7TMQ - chains K and L of the 15 polymer chains in the assembly; structure by electron microscopy, 3.30 A resolution.

== Chain K ==
Name: V-type proton ATPase subunit E
From: Saccharomyces cerevisiae
UniProtKB: A0A6A5Q7Y8 (A0A6A5Q7Y8_YEASX); residue numbers follow UniProt; this construct covers 1-233
Amino-acid sequence (233 residues; each row starts with the number of its first residue):
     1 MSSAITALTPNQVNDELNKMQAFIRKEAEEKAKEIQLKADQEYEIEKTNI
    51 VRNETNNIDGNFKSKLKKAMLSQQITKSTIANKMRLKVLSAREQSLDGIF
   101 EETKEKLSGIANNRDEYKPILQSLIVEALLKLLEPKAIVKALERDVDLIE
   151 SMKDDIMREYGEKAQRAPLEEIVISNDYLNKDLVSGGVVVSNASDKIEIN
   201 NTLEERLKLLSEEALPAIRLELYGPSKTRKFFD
Not modelled in the structure: 1-26, 233

== Chain L ==
Name: V-type proton ATPase subunit G
From: Saccharomyces cerevisiae
UniProtKB: A0A6L0ZI53 (A0A6L0ZI53_YEASX); numbering as in UniProt (aligned over 1-114)
Amino-acid sequence (114 residues; row label = number of the first residue in the row):
     1 MSQKNGIATLLQAEKEAHEIVSKARKYRQDKLKQAKTDAAKEIDSYKIQK
    51 DKELKEFEQKNAGGVGELEKKAEAGVQGELAEIKKIAEKKKDDVVKILIE
   101 TVIKPSAEVHINAL
Not modelled in the structure: 1-24, 113-114

== Interface between chain K and chain L ==
Residue-residue contacts (51; chain K residue first):
  Glu29(K) - Arg25(L)  hydrogen bond (backbone-backbone)
  Lys33(K) - Arg25(L)
  Lys33(K) - Arg28(L)
  Gln36(K) - Gln29(L)
  Leu37(K) - Leu32(L)  hydrophobic
  Asp40(K) - Leu32(L)
  Asp40(K) - Lys33(L)
  Asp40(K) - Lys36(L)
  Glu44(K) - Lys36(L)
  Glu44(K) - Ala39(L)
  Lys47(K) - Ala40(L)
  Thr48(K) - Ile43(L)
  Val51(K) - Ile43(L)  hydrophobic
  Val51(K) - Asp44(L)
  Val51(K) - Lys47(L)
  Thr55(K) - Lys47(L)
  Ile58(K) - Asp51(L)
  Ile80(K) - Glu69(L)
  Ile80(K) - Ala72(L)  hydrophobic
  Val88(K) - Ile83(L)  hydrophobic
  Ala91(K) - Leu80(L)  hydrophobic
  Arg92(K) - Ile83(L)
  Ser95(K) - Ala87(L)
  Ile99(K) - Lys91(L)
  Ile99(K) - Val94(L)
  Ile99(K) - Val95(L)  hydrophobic
  Phe100(K) - Leu98(L)  hydrophobic
  Thr103(K) - Ile99(L)
  Lys106(K) - Ile99(L)
  Leu107(K) - Ile99(L)  hydrophobic
  Leu107(K) - Val102(L)  hydrophobic
  Leu107(K) - Ile103(L)  hydrophobic
  Ile110(K) - Ile103(L)  hydrophobic
  Ile120(K) - Ile103(L)
  Ser123(K) - Pro105(L)
  Leu124(K) - Pro105(L)  hydrophobic
  Glu127(K) - Pro105(L)
  Glu127(K) - Ser106(L)
  Glu127(K) - Ala107(L)
  Leu130(K) - Ala107(L)
  Leu130(K) - Val109(L)  hydrophobic
  Leu133(K) - Val109(L)  hydrophobic
  Leu203(K) - Val102(L)  hydrophobic
  Arg206(K) - Thr101(L)
  Arg206(K) - Val102(L)  hydrogen bond (side chain-backbone)
  Arg206(K) - Pro105(L)
  Leu210(K) - Leu98(L)  hydrophobic
  Leu210(K) - Thr101(L)
  Leu210(K) - Val102(L)  hydrophobic
  Leu222(K) - Lys90(L)
  Leu222(K) - Val94(L)  hydrophobic
Interface residues without a listed pair, chain K (43 interface residues in all): Glu30, Phe62, Met84, Lys87, Glu102, Val126, Lys163, Ala164, Leu207, Ile218, Tyr223
Interface residues without a listed pair, chain L (38 interface residues in all): Leu54, Leu68, Glu73, Val76, Lys84, Ile86, Lys104, Glu108

== Overview ==
43 residues of chain K face 38 of chain L across their interface; the contacts include 2 hydrogen bonds. Among
the polar pairs are Arg206(K)-Val102(L) and Glu29(K)-Arg25(L).
Here chain K is V-type proton ATPase subunit E and chain L is V-type proton ATPase subunit G, both from
Saccharomyces cerevisiae. Entry 7TMQ (V1 complex lacking subunit C from Saccharomyces cerevisiae, State 3) was
determined by electron microscopy (same publication as 7TMM, 7TMO, 7TMP, 7TMR, 7TMS and 7TMT).
